3WOD - chains C and G of the 8 polymer chains in the assembly; structure by X-ray diffraction, 3.60 A resolution.

# Chain C
Protein: DNA-directed RNA polymerase subunit beta
Organism: Thermus thermophilus
Notes: EC 2.7.7.6
UniProt: Q8RQE9 (RPOB_THET8); residue numbers follow UniProt; this construct covers 1-1119
Chain sequence (1119 residues; row label = number of the first residue in the row):
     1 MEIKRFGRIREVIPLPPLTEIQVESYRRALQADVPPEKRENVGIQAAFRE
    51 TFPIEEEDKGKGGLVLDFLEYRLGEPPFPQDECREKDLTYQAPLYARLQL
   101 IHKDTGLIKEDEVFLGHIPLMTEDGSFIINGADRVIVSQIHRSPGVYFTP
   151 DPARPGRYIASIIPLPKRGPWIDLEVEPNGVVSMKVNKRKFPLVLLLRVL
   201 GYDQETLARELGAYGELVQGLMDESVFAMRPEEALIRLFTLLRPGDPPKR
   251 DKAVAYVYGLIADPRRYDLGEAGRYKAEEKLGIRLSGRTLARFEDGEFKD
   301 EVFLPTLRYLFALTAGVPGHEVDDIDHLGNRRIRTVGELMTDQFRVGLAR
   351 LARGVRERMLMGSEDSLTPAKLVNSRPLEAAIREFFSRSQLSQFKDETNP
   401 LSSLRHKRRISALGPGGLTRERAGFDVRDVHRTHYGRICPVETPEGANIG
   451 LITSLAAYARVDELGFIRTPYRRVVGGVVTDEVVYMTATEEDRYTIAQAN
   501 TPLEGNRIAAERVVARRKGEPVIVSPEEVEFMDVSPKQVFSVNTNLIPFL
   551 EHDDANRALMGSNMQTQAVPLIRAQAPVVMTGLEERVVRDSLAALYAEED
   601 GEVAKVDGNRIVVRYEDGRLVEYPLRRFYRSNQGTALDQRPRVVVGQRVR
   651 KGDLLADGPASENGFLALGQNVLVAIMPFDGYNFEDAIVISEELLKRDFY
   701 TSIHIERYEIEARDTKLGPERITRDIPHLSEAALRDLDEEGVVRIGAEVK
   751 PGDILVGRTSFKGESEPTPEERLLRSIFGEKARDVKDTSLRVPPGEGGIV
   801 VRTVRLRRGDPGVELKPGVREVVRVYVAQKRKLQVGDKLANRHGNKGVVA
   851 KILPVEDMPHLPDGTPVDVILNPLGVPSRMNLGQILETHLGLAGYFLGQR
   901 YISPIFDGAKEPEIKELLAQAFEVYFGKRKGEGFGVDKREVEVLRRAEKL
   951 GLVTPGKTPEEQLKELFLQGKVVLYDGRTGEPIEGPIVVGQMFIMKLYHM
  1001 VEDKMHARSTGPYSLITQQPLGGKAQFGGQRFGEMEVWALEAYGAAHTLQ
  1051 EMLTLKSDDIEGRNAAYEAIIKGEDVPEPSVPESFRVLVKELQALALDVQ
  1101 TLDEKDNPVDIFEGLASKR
Disordered / not traced: 1119

# Chain G
Protein: Putative uncharacterized protein
Organism: Thermus phage P23-45
UniProt: A7XX65 (A7XX65_9CAUD); numbering as in UniProt (aligned over 1-141)
Chain sequence (141 residues; each row starts with the number of its first residue):
     1 MVEGFVEPYIRLFEAIPDAETELATFYDADLDTLPPRMFLPSGDLYTPPG
    51 PVRLEEIKRKRRVRLVKVSIYRFEHVGLGLAARPYAYAYAWQGDNGILHL
   101 YHAPVVLEDVPEVLELDEVTYNESYVRLMRAMGHVDAFIDL
Disordered / not traced: 1-3, 110-117, 139-141

# Chain C / chain G interface
Residue-residue contacts - 50 pairs, chain C then chain G:
  Arg721(C) - Asp94(G)  salt bridge
  Arg721(C) - Asn95(G)  hydrogen bond
  Thr723(C) - Asp94(G)  hydrogen bond
  Thr723(C) - Asn95(G)
  Arg724(C) - Ile16(G)
  Arg724(C) - Trp91(G)
  Asp725(C) - Trp91(G)
  Asp725(C) - Gly93(G)
  Asp725(C) - Asp94(G)  hydrogen bond (side chain-backbone)
  Asp725(C) - Asn95(G)  hydrogen bond (side chain-backbone)
  Asp725(C) - Gly96(G)
  Asp725(C) - Ile97(G)  hydrogen bond (side chain-backbone)
  Asp725(C) - His99(G)
  Ile726(C) - His99(G)  hydrogen bond (backbone-side chain)
  Pro727(C) - Phe39(G)
  Pro727(C) - His99(G)
  His728(C) - Phe39(G)
  His728(C) - Gly43(G)
  Leu729(C) - Gly43(G)
  Ser730(C) - Pro41(G)
  Ser730(C) - Ser42(G)
  Ser730(C) - Gly43(G)
  Glu731(C) - Pro41(G)  hydrogen bond (backbone-backbone)
  Glu731(C) - Trp91(G)  hydrogen bond
  Leu734(C) - Trp91(G)  hydrophobic
  Leu737(C) - Pro17(G)
  Asp738(C) - Pro17(G)
  Asp738(C) - Asp18(G)
  Asp738(C) - Ala19(G)
  Glu739(C) - Pro17(G)  hydrogen bond (backbone-backbone)
  Glu739(C) - Asp18(G)
  Glu739(C) - Ala19(G)  hydrogen bond (side chain-backbone)
  Glu739(C) - Thr21(G)
  Glu739(C) - Lys60(G)
  Glu739(C) - Arg61(G)  salt bridge
  Glu739(C) - Arg62(G)  hydrogen bond (side chain-backbone)
  Glu739(C) - Val63(G)
  Glu740(C) - Thr21(G)
  Thr759(C) - Asn95(G)  hydrogen bond
  Leu774(C) - Leu128(G)  hydrophobic
  Phe778(C) - Leu34(G)  hydrophobic
  Phe778(C) - Tyr125(G)  hydrophobic
  Phe778(C) - Leu128(G)  hydrophobic
  Phe778(C) - Met129(G)  hydrophobic
  Phe778(C) - Met132(G)  hydrophobic
  Gly779(C) - Tyr27(G)
  Lys781(C) - Asp94(G)
  Ala782(C) - Leu34(G)  hydrophobic
  Asp784(C) - Arg37(G)  salt bridge
  Arg807(C) - Thr21(G)
Interface residues without a listed pair, chain C (28 interface residues in all): Arg735, Arg744, Ile777, Val785, Arg805
Interface residues without a listed pair, chain G (31 interface residues in all): Glu22, Thr33, Leu45, Tyr101
Interface features reported in the paper:
  - pairs named by the authors: Glu739(C)-Arg61(G) (salt bridge)
  - interface residues, chain C: Arg721(C), Thr723(C), Asp725(C), Leu737(C), Leu774(C), Ile777(C), Phe778(C)
  - hot spots on chain C (mutagenesis) - D725W: abolished binding to Putative uncharacterized protein (chain G)
  - interface residues, chain G: Ile16(G), Arg59(G), Asp94(G), Asn95(G), Ile97(G), His99(G)
  - hot spots on chain G (mutagenesis) - D94W/N95F: decreased binding to DNA-directed RNA polymerase subunit beta (chain C)

# Overview
28 residues of chain C face 31 of chain G across their interface, with 12 hydrogen bonds and 3 salt bridges.
Polar pairs include Arg721(C)-Asp94(G), Glu739(C)-Arg61(G) and Asp784(C)-Arg37(G). The paper describes a salt
bridge between Glu739(C) and Arg61(G). From the paper: D725W of chain C abolishes binding to Putative
uncharacterized protein (chain G); interface residues Arg721(C), Thr723(C) and Ile16(G) among others.
Here chain C is DNA-directed RNA polymerase subunit beta (Thermus thermophilus) and chain G is Putative
uncharacterized protein (Thermus phage P23-45). Entry 3WOD (RNA polymerase-gp39 complex) was determined by
X-ray diffraction, deposited together with 3WOE.
